8FPF - chains D and C; structure by electron microscopy, 3.27 A resolution.

Chain D:
Protein: Probable multidrug resistance ABC transporter ATP-binding/permease protein YheH
From: Bacillus subtilis subsp. subtilis str. 168
Notes: EC 7.6.2.-
Reference sequence: O07549 (YHEH_BACSU); numbering as in UniProt (aligned over 1-673)
Sequence (681 residues; row label = number of the first residue in the row):
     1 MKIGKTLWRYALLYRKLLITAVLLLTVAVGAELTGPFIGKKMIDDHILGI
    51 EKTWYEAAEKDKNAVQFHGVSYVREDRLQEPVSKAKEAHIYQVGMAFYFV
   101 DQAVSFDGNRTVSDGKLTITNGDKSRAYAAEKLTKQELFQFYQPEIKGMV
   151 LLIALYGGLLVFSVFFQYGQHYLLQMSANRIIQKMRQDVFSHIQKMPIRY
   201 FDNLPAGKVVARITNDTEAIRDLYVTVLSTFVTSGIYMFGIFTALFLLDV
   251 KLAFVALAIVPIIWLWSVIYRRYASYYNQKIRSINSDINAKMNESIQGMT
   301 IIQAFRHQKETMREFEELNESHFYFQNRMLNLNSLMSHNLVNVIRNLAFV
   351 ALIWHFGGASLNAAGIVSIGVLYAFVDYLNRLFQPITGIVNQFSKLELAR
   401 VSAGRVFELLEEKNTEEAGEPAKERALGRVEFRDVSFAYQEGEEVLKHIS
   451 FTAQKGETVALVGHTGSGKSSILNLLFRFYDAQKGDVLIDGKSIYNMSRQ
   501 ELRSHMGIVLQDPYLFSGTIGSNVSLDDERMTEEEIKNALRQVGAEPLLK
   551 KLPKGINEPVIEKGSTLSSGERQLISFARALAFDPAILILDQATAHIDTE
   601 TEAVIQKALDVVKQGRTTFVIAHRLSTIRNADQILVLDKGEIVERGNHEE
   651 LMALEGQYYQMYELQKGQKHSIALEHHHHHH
Unresolved in the structure: 1, 668-681
Sequence notes: engineered mutation Ala154 (Cys in O07549), Ala256 (Cys in O07549), Ala351 (Cys in O07549), Gln592 (Glu in O07549); expression tag (674-681)
Residues lining bound ligands: ATP (adenosine-5'-triphosphate): Asp202, Tyr439, Val445, His464, Thr465, Gly466, Ser467, Gly468, Lys469, Ser470, Ser471, Tyr480
From the paper describing this entry:
  - mutagenesis - K2A, K5A, R15A: decreased binding to bound-lipid residence time (from molecular simulation)

Chain C:
Protein: Probable multidrug resistance ABC transporter ATP-binding/permease protein YheI
From: Bacillus subtilis subsp. subtilis str. 168
Notes: EC 7.6.2.-
Reference sequence: O07550 (YHEI_BACSU); numbering as in UniProt (aligned over 2-585)
Sequence (607 residues; row label = number of the first residue in the row; numbers below 1 keep their minus sign (Met-21 is residue -21)):
   -21 MGSSHHHHHHSSGLVPRGSHMLEFSVLKKLGWFFKAYWLRYTIAIVLLLA
    29 VNVIEMFPPKLLGNAIDDMKAGAFTAEGLLFYIGIFFVLTAAVYIMSYFW
    79 MHQLFGGANLMEKILRTKLMGHLLTMSPPFYEKNRTGDLMARGTNDLQAV
   129 SLTTGFGILTLVDSTMFMMTIFLTMGFLISWKLTFAAIIPLPVMAIAISL
   179 YGSKIHERFTEAQNAFGALNDRVLESVSGVRVIRAYVQETNDVRRFNEMT
   229 ADVYQKNMKVAFIDSLFEPTVKLLVGASYLIGLGYGAFLVFRNELTLGEL
   279 VSFNVYLGMMIWPMFAIGELINVMQRGNASLDRVNETLSYETDVTDPKQP
   329 ADLKEPGDIVFSHVSFTYPSSTSDNLQDISFTVRKGQTVGIAGKTGSGKT
   379 TIIKQLLRQYPPGEGSITFSGVPIQQIPLDRLRGWIGYVPQDHLLFSRTV
   429 KENILYGKQDATDKEVQQAIAEAHFEKDLHMLPSGLETMVGEKGVALSGG
   479 QKQRISIARALMANPEILILDQSLSAVDAKTEAAIIKNIRENRKGKTTFI
   529 LTHRLSAVEHADLILVMDGGVIAERGTHQELLANNGWYREQYERQQLFTA
   579 EEGGAGA
Unresolved in the structure: -21 to 1, 466-476, 571-585
Sequence notes: initiating methionine (-21); expression tag (-20 to 1); engineered mutation Gln500 (Asp in O07550)
Residues lining bound ligands: ATP (adenosine-5'-triphosphate): Glu110, Tyr346, Ser348, Ser349, Ser351, Asn353, Lys372, Thr373, Gly374, Ser375, Gly376, Lys377, Thr378, Thr379, Gln419, Asp499, Gln500
From the paper describing this entry:
  - binding site for ATP: Gln500

How chain D and chain C interact:
Residue-residue contacts (188; chain D residue first):
  Glu32(D) - Lys250(C)  salt bridge
  Gly39(D) - Leu261(C)
  Met42(D) - Leu261(C)  hydrophobic
  Ile43(D) - Leu261(C)  hydrophobic
  Ile47(D) - Phe269(C)  hydrophobic
  Leu48(D) - Lys48(C)
  Leu48(D) - Leu275(C)  hydrophobic
  Gln92(D) - Lys48(C)  hydrogen bond (side chain-backbone)
  Gln92(D) - Ala49(C)
  Gly94(D) - Ala49(C)
  Met95(D) - Thr274(C)
  Asn109(D) - Gly50(C)
  Arg110(D) - Lys48(C)  hydrogen bond (side chain-backbone)
  Arg110(D) - Gly50(C)
  Lys135(D) - Asn271(C)
  Leu138(D) - Asn271(C)
  Tyr142(D) - Phe269(C)  hydrophobic
  Met149(D) - Ala265(C)  hydrophobic
  Met149(D) - Phe269(C)  hydrophobic
  Tyr156(D) - Gly254(C)
  Tyr156(D) - Leu258(C)  hydrophobic
  Leu160(D) - Leu251(C)
  Leu160(D) - Gly254(C)
  Leu160(D) - Ala255(C)
  Val164(D) - Pro247(C)  hydrophobic
  Val164(D) - Leu251(C)  hydrophobic
  Gln167(D) - Glu246(C)
  Gln167(D) - Lys250(C)
  Tyr168(D) - Phe240(C)  hydrogen bond (side chain-backbone)
  Tyr168(D) - Ser243(C)
  Tyr168(D) - Leu244(C)  hydrophobic
  Gln170(D) - Glu246(C)
  His171(D) - Asp242(C)  salt bridge
  His171(D) - Ser243(C)
  Gln175(D) - Asp242(C)
  Met176(D) - Tyr232(C)
  Met176(D) - Met236(C)  hydrophobic
  Asn179(D) - Tyr232(C)
  Asn179(D) - Asn235(C)
  Asn179(D) - Met236(C)
  Arg180(D) - Tyr232(C)  hydrogen bond
  Gln183(D) - Thr228(C)
  Gln183(D) - Ala229(C)
  Gln183(D) - Tyr232(C)
  Arg186(D) - Phe194(C)
  Arg186(D) - Phe224(C)
  Arg186(D) - Thr228(C)
  Phe190(D) - Ser204(C)
  Phe190(D) - Asp220(C)
  Phe190(D) - Val221(C)  hydrophobic
  Phe190(D) - Phe224(C)  hydrophobic
  Ile193(D) - Arg212(C)  hydrogen bond (backbone-side chain)
  Gln194(D) - Arg212(C)
  Gln194(D) - Glu217(C)
  Met196(D) - Arg212(C)  hydrogen bond (backbone-side chain)
  Ile198(D) - Val208(C)  hydrophobic
  Ile198(D) - Arg209(C)
  Ile198(D) - Arg212(C)
  Phe201(D) - Val205(C)  hydrophobic
  Phe201(D) - Arg212(C)
  Asp202(D) - Arg209(C)  salt bridge
  Val209(D) - Val205(C)  hydrophobic
  Val210(D) - Asn198(C)
  Val210(D) - Leu202(C)  hydrophobic
  Val210(D) - Val205(C)  hydrophobic
  Ile213(D) - Val201(C)  hydrophobic
  Thr214(D) - Asn198(C)  hydrogen bond
  Asn215(D) - Asn198(C)
  Asn285(D) - Arg94(C)
  Ile288(D) - Arg94(C)
  Asn289(D) - Met118(C)
  Asn289(D) - Thr122(C)
  Lys291(D) - Arg426(C)
  Met292(D) - Leu97(C)  hydrophobic
  Met292(D) - Leu101(C)  hydrophobic
  Met292(D) - Leu117(C)
  Met292(D) - Gly121(C)
  Asn293(D) - Thr114(C)
  Asn293(D) - Met118(C)
  Glu294(D) - Phe424(C)
  Glu294(D) - Arg426(C)  salt bridge
  Ser295(D) - Met98(C)
  Ile296(D) - Leu101(C)  hydrophobic
  Ile296(D) - Tyr109(C)  hydrophobic
  Ile296(D) - Thr114(C)
  Ile296(D) - Leu117(C)  hydrophobic
  Gly298(D) - Leu422(C)
  Gly298(D) - Phe424(C)
  Met299(D) - Leu101(C)
  Met299(D) - Leu102(C)
  Met299(D) - Met104(C)
  Met299(D) - Tyr109(C)  hydrogen bond
  Thr300(D) - Gln387(C)
  Thr300(D) - Leu422(C)
  Ile301(D) - Leu422(C)
  Ile301(D) - Phe424(C)  hydrophobic
  Ile301(D) - Tyr434(C)  hydrogen bond (backbone-side chain)
  Ile301(D) - Arg487(C)
  Ile302(D) - Leu102(C)  hydrophobic
  Ile302(D) - Phe424(C)  hydrophobic
  Ile302(D) - Tyr434(C)  hydrogen bond (backbone-side chain)
  Gln303(D) - Leu102(C)  hydrogen bond (side chain-backbone)
  Gln303(D) - Thr103(C)
  Gln303(D) - Met104(C)  hydrogen bond (side chain-backbone)
  Gln303(D) - Arg411(C)  hydrogen bond (backbone-side chain)
  Ala304(D) - Arg411(C)
  Phe305(D) - Tyr416(C)
  Phe305(D) - Tyr434(C)  hydrophobic
  Phe305(D) - Gly435(C)
  Phe305(D) - Gln437(C)  hydrogen bond (backbone-side chain)
  Arg306(D) - Asp408(C)  salt bridge
  Arg306(D) - Arg411(C)
  Arg306(D) - Gly412(C)
  Arg306(D) - Gln437(C)  hydrogen bond (backbone-side chain)
  His307(D) - Tyr434(C)
  His307(D) - Gln437(C)  hydrogen bond
  Gln308(D) - Leu102(C)
  Thr311(D) - Leu102(C)
  Met312(D) - Met98(C)
  Met312(D) - Gly99(C)
  Glu314(D) - Glu430(C)
  Phe315(D) - Arg94(C)
  Phe315(D) - Met98(C)  hydrophobic
  Glu316(D) - Thr95(C)  hydrogen bond
  Asn319(D) - Lys91(C)  hydrogen bond (side chain-backbone)
  Asn319(D) - Arg94(C)
  Asn319(D) - Thr95(C)
  Glu320(D) - Lys91(C)  salt bridge
  Phe323(D) - Asn87(C)
  Phe323(D) - Leu88(C)  hydrophobic
  Gln326(D) - Asn87(C)
  Gln326(D) - Glu90(C)  hydrogen bond
  Asn327(D) - Asn87(C)
  Leu330(D) - His80(C)
  Leu330(D) - Phe83(C)  hydrophobic
  Leu330(D) - Gly84(C)
  Asn331(D) - Tyr76(C)
  Ser334(D) - Tyr76(C)
  Ser334(D) - Met79(C)
  Leu335(D) - Tyr72(C)
  Leu335(D) - Tyr76(C)  hydrophobic
  Asn339(D) - Tyr72(C)
  Asn339(D) - Ser75(C)
  Asn339(D) - Tyr76(C)
  Asn339(D) - Met79(C)
  Asn342(D) - Glu33(C)  hydrogen bond
  Val343(D) - Thr68(C)
  Val343(D) - Tyr72(C)  hydrophobic
  Arg345(D) - Val283(C)
  Arg345(D) - Met287(C)
  Asn346(D) - Thr68(C)  hydrogen bond
  Leu347(D) - Phe65(C)  hydrophobic
  Phe349(D) - Leu40(C)  hydrophobic
  Val350(D) - Phe64(C)  hydrophobic
  Ile353(D) - Ala43(C)  hydrophobic
  Ile353(D) - Leu57(C)
  Gly357(D) - Met47(C)
  Leu361(D) - Phe52(C)
  Leu361(D) - Thr53(C)
  Val367(D) - Lys48(C)
  Ile369(D) - Ile44(C)  hydrophobic
  Ile369(D) - Lys48(C)
  Leu372(D) - Ile44(C)  hydrophobic
  Tyr373(D) - Leu261(C)
  Glu416(D) - Arg212(C)  salt bridge
  Asn474(D) - Arg209(C)
  Phe477(D) - Ala213(C)  hydrophobic
  Phe479(D) - Arg209(C)
  Gln500(D) - Val215(C)
  Gln500(D) - Glu217(C)  hydrogen bond
  Arg503(D) - Arg212(C)
  Arg503(D) - Ala213(C)
  Ile508(D) - Ala213(C)  hydrophobic
  Ile508(D) - Tyr214(C)  hydrogen bond (backbone-side chain)
  Tyr514(D) - Val210(C)  hydrophobic
  Phe516(D) - Ile211(C)  hydrophobic
  Leu526(D) - Tyr214(C)  hydrophobic
  Leu526(D) - Gln216(C)
  Asp527(D) - Asn219(C)
  Asp527(D) - Arg223(C)
  Asp528(D) - Gln216(C)
  Asp528(D) - Asn219(C)
  Lys563(D) - Glu203(C)
  Arg579(D) - Val210(C)
  Ala580(D) - Tyr214(C)
  Phe583(D) - Tyr214(C)  hydrophobic
  Phe583(D) - Gln216(C)
  Gly667(D) - Glu568(C)
Interface residues without a listed pair, chain D (129 interface residues in all): Phe139, Ile153, Gly157, Val161, Tyr172, Gln187, Lys195, Ala206, Glu218, Tyr237, His322, Leu340, Trp354, Phe356, Ser360, Val376, Asp377, Tyr480, Ser504, Met506, Gly507, Leu510, Ser517
Interface residues without a listed pair, chain C (119 interface residues in all): Pro36, Ala54, Ile61, Ser105, Leu197, Arg200, Ser206, Gly207, Asn225, Ala239, Tyr257, Gly262, Val268, Leu278, Val279, Asn282, Pro418, Ala488, Gln569

In short:
129 residues of chain D and 119 residues of chain C are in contact, with 23 hydrogen bonds and 7 salt bridges.
Among the polar pairs are Glu32(D)-Lys250(C), His171(D)-Asp242(C) and Asp202(D)-Arg209(C). From the paper: a
binding site for ATP at Gln500(C); K2A, K5A and R15A of chain D reduce binding to bound-lipid residence time.
Here chain D is Probable multidrug resistance ABC transporter ATP-binding/permease protein YheH and chain C is
Probable multidrug resistance ABC transporter ATP-binding/permease protein YheI, both from Bacillus subtilis
subsp. subtilis str. 168. Entry 8FPF (Heterodimeric ABC transporter BmrCD in the inward-facing conformation
bound to ATP: BmrCD_IF-ATP) was determined by electron microscopy together with 8T3K, 8FHK, 8FMV, 8SZC and
8T1P from the same study.
